Entry 1Y76 (solution NMR); this record covers chains A and C of the 4 polymer chains in the assembly.

[Chain A (and C)]
Name: protein associated to tight junctions
From: Rattus norvegicus
Notes: fragment: L27 domain; chain C of this document is another copy of the same molecule, construct and numbering; everything in this record applies to it too
UniProt: O55164 (MPDZ_RAT); residues 4-65 here = UniProt positions 4-65
Chain sequence (62 residues; row label = number of the first residue in the row):
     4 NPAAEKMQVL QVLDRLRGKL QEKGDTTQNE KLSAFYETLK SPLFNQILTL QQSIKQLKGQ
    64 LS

[Chain A / chain C interface]
Contacting residue pairs (7):
  Leu-46(A) with Ile-57(C)
  Gln-49(A) with Leu-53(C)
  Ile-50(A) with Leu-53(C)
  Leu-53(A) with Leu-46(C); Gln-49(C); Ile-50(C)
  Ile-57(A) with Leu-46(C)
Interface residues without a listed pair, chain C (7 interface residues in all): Ser-56, Leu-60

[Overview]
The interface between chain A and chain C involves 5 residues on one side and 7 on the other.
Both chains are protein associated to tight junctions (Rattus norvegicus). Entry 1Y76 (Solution Structure of
Patj/Pals1 L27 Domain Complex) was determined by solution NMR (same publication as 1Y74).
